6AGB - chains A and G of the 11 polymer chains in the assembly; structure by electron microscopy, 3.48 A resolution.

== Chain A ==
Molecule: Ribonuclease P RNA
Source organism: Saccharomyces cerevisiae (strain ATCC 204508 / S288c)
Sequence (369 nucleotides; each row starts with the number of its first residue):
     1 GUGGAACAGU GGUAAUUCCU ACGAUUAAGA AACCUGUUUA CAGAAGGAUC CCCACCUAUG
    61 GGCGGGUUAU CAGAUAUUAU CAGGUGGGAA AUUCGGUGGA ACACAGUGGA GCCUUGUCCU
   121 CCGGGUUAAU GUCGCUUUUG GCAUUGGCCC CUGCUCCUGA GAGAAGAAAU AUACUGGGGA
   181 ACCAGUCUUU ACCGACCGUU GUUAUCAGAA AUUCACGGAG UUCGGCCUAG GUCGGACUCC
   241 GAUGGGAACG GCAACGGUUG UUCCGUUUGA CUUGUCGCCC GCUACGGCGU GAGCGUCAAG
   301 GUCUGUUGAG UGCAAUCGUA GGACGUCAUU AGUGGCGAAC CCGAUACCGA UUACUGCUGC
   361 UGUUCCAGC

== Chain G ==
Molecule: Ribonucleases P/MRP protein subunit POP7
Source organism: Saccharomyces cerevisiae (strain ATCC 204508 / S288c)
Notes: EC 3.1.26.5
UniProtKB: P38291 (POP7_YEAST); residue numbers follow UniProt; this construct covers 1-140
Amino-acid sequence (140 residues; row label = number of the first residue in the row):
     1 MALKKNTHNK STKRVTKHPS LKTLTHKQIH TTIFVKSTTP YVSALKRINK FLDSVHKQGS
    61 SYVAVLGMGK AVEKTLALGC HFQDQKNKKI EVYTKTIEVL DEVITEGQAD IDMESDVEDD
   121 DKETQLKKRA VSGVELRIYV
Unresolved in the structure: 1-12, 108-114
Swiss-Prot annotation at these positions:
  - modified residue: Ser115 (Phosphoserine)

== Chain A / chain G interface ==
Residue-residue contacts (79):
  A28(A) with Tyr41(G), base contact; Val42(G), sugar contact; Leu45(G), base contact; His81(G), hydrogen bond to the base
  G29(A) with Val42(G), phosphate contact; Lys46(G), phosphate contact; Lys50(G), base contact
  G36(A) with Lys46(G), hydrogen bond to the base; Lys50(G), salt bridge to the phosphate
  U37(A) with Pro40(G), base contact; Ser43(G), hydrogen bond to the base; Lys46(G), hydrogen bond to the base; Arg47(G), salt bridge to the phosphate
  U38(A) with Thr32(G), base contact; Ile33(G), base contact; Phe34(G), hydrogen bond to the sugar; Lys36(G), phosphate contact; Thr39(G), hydrogen bond to the phosphate; Arg47(G), base contact; Phe51(G), base contact
  U39(A) with Pro19(G), sugar contact; Lys22(G), hydrogen bond to the phosphate; Lys36(G), salt bridge to the phosphate
  A40(A) with Pro19(G), phosphate contact; Ser20(G), hydrogen bond to the base; Lys22(G), salt bridge to the phosphate; Phe34(G), sugar contact; Val35(G), hydrogen bond to the sugar; Lys36(G), phosphate contact; Leu66(G), base contact; Gly67(G), hydrogen bond to the base; Met68(G), base contact; Ala71(G), sugar contact; Ile97(G), base contact
  C41(A) with Lys17(G), base contact; His18(G), hydrogen bond to the base; Lys36(G), phosphate contact; Ser37(G), sugar contact; Met68(G), sugar contact; Gly69(G), sugar contact; Lys70(G), sugar contact; Val99(G), base contact; Val131(G), base contact
  A42(A) with Ser37(G), phosphate contact; Lys70(G), phosphate contact
  G43(A) with Lys13(G), base contact; Val15(G), base contact; Lys17(G), salt bridge to the phosphate; Lys127(G), base contact; Arg129(G), hydrogen bond to the sugar
  A45(A) with Arg129(G), salt bridge to the phosphate; Ala130(G), base contact; Val131(G), base contact; Ser132(G), hydrogen bond to the base
  U78(A) with Glu73(G), base contact
  A79(A) with Pro40(G), phosphate contact; Tyr41(G), stacking on the base; Val42(G), sugar contact; Ala77(G), base contact
  U80(A) with Pro40(G), base contact; Val42(G), base contact; Ser43(G), base contact
  C81(A) with Lys46(G), base contact
  A270(A) with His26(G), sugar contact
  C271(A) with His26(G), hydrogen bond to the phosphate; Lys57(G), hydrogen bond to the sugar; Gln58(G), phosphate contact
  U272(A) with Lys27(G), phosphate contact; Gln58(G), sugar contact; Gly59(G), sugar contact
  A292(A) with Lys27(G), base contact; Gln28(G), base contact; Thr31(G), base contact; Ser60(G), hydrogen bond to the base; Ser61(G), hydrogen bond to the base; Tyr62(G), base contact
  G305(A) with His26(G), base contact; His30(G), hydrogen bond to the base; Lys57(G), salt bridge to the phosphate
Also at the interface, not in a pair above, chain A (23 interface residues in all): A27, A44, U304
Also at the interface, not in a pair above, chain G (57 interface residues in all): Leu21, Thr38, Lys74, Gln85, Lys86, Thr96, Val103

== Overview ==
Chain A and chain G form an interface of 23 and 57 residues respectively, with 18 hydrogen bonds, 7 salt
bridges and 1 aromatic stacking contact. Polar contacts include A28(A)-His81(G), G36(A)-Lys46(G) and
U37(A)-Ser43(G).
Here chain A is Ribonuclease P RNA and chain G is Ribonucleases P/MRP protein subunit POP7, both from
Saccharomyces cerevisiae (strain ATCC 204508 / S288c). Entry 6AGB (Cryo-EM structure of yeast Ribonuclease P)
was determined by electron microscopy, deposited together with 6AH3.
